7QW9 - chains B and C of the 4 polymer chains in the assembly; structure by electron microscopy, 2.68 A resolution.

== Chain B ==
Molecule: Capsid protein VP2
Organism: Coxsackievirus A6
Reference sequence: Q6JKS2 (Q6JKS2_9ENTO); residues 1-256 here correspond to UniProt positions 70-325 (UniProt number = residue number + 69)
Amino-acid sequence (256 residues; row label = number of the first residue in the row):
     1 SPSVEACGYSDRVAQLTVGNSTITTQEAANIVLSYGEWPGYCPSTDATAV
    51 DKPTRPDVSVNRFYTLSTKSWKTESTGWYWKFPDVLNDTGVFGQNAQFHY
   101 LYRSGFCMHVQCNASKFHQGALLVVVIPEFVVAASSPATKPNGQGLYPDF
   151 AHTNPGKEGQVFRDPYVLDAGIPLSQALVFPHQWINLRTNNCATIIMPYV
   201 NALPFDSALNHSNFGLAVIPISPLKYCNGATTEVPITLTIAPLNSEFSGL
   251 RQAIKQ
Unresolved in the structure: 1-6
From the paper describing this entry:
  - conformationally variable residues (order/disorder transition): T139 to G143
  - contacts within the chain: Y41-R55 (cation-pi contact)

== Chain C ==
Molecule: Capsid protein VP3
Organism: Coxsackievirus A6
Reference sequence: Q6JKS2 (Q6JKS2_9ENTO); residues 1-241 here correspond to UniProt positions 326-566 (UniProt number = residue number + 325)
Amino-acid sequence (241 residues; numbered 1 to 241; the number before each row is that of its first residue):
     1 GLPTELKPGTNQFLTTDDGTSPPILPGFEPTPLIHIPGEFTSLLDLCRIE
    51 TILEVNNTTGTTGVNRLLIPVRAQNNVDQLCASFQVDPGRNGPWQSTMVG
   101 QICRYYTQWSGSLKVTFMFTGSFMATGKMLIAYTPPGSAQPTTREAAMLG
   151 THIVWDFGLQSSVTLVIPWISNTHFRAVKTGGVYDYYATGIVTIWYQTNF
   201 VVPPDTPSEANIIALGAAQENFTLKLCKDTDEIRQTAEYQN
From the paper describing this entry:
  - conformationally variable residues (order/disorder transition): F175 to Y186

== How chain B and chain C interact ==
Contacting residue pairs (79):
  R12(B) - L159(C)
  Y35(B) - G38(C)
  E37(B) - H35(C)  salt bridge
  E37(B) - P37(C)
  D46(B) - I34(C)
  D46(B) - H35(C)  hydrogen bond (side chain-backbone)
  K116(B) - S122(C)
  K116(B) - F123(C)  hydrogen bond (backbone-backbone)
  K116(B) - M124(C)  hydrogen bond (backbone-backbone)
  F117(B) - M124(C)  hydrophobic
  F117(B) - P204(C)
  F117(B) - D205(C)
  F117(B) - T206(C)
  F117(B) - P207(C)
  H118(B) - S122(C)
  Q119(B) - T120(C)
  Q119(B) - G121(C)
  Q119(B) - S122(C)  hydrogen bond (side chain-backbone)
  Q119(B) - P207(C)
  Q119(B) - E209(C)  hydrogen bond (side chain-backbone)
  Q119(B) - A210(C)
  G120(B) - T120(C)
  A121(B) - T120(C)
  P165(B) - V64(C)  hydrophobic
  Y166(B) - E54(C)  hydrogen bond
  Y166(B) - G63(C)
  Y166(B) - R66(C)
  L174(B) - V64(C)  hydrophobic
  S175(B) - T51(C)
  S175(B) - I52(C)  hydrogen bond (backbone-backbone)
  S175(B) - L67(C)
  S175(B) - S96(C)  hydrogen bond (side chain-backbone)
  Q176(B) - Q95(C)
  Q176(B) - S96(C)
  Q176(B) - T97(C)
  Q176(B) - M98(C)
  Q176(B) - Q101(C)
  L178(B) - I49(C)
  L178(B) - E50(C)
  L178(B) - T51(C)
  L178(B) - I52(C)  hydrophobic
  V179(B) - M98(C)  hydrophobic
  W184(B) - I52(C)  hydrophobic
  W184(B) - M118(C)  hydrophobic
  W184(B) - I213(C)  hydrophobic
  N186(B) - M118(C)
  N186(B) - F119(C)  hydrogen bond (side chain-backbone)
  N186(B) - T120(C)
  N186(B) - S161(C)
  R188(B) - F119(C)
  R188(B) - G121(C)
  R188(B) - S122(C)  hydrogen bond (side chain-backbone)
  R188(B) - F123(C)  hydrogen bond (side chain-backbone)
  R188(B) - A125(C)  hydrogen bond (side chain-backbone)
  R188(B) - F157(C)
  R188(B) - G158(C)  hydrogen bond (side chain-backbone)
  T189(B) - L159(C)
  T189(B) - S161(C)
  P198(B) - P37(C)  hydrophobic
  Y199(B) - P37(C)
  V200(B) - P37(C)  hydrophobic
  N201(B) - I36(C)
  A202(B) - I34(C)
  L203(B) - I34(C)
  P204(B) - I34(C)
  I221(B) - V64(C)
  I221(B) - L68(C)
  I221(B) - I213(C)  hydrophobic
  S222(B) - L68(C)
  S222(B) - T120(C)  hydrogen bond
  S222(B) - N211(C)  hydrogen bond
  P223(B) - L68(C)
  P223(B) - N211(C)
  K225(B) - P207(C)
  K225(B) - E209(C)
  Y226(B) - P207(C)  hydrophobic
  C227(B) - D205(C)
  C227(B) - T206(C)  hydrogen bond (side chain-backbone)
  C227(B) - P207(C)
Interface residues without a listed pair, chain B (35 interface residues in all): P220
Interface residues without a listed pair, chain C (42 interface residues in all): P203, L215
Interface features reported in the paper:
  - specific contacts: E37(B)-H35(C) (salt bridge)

== Summary ==
35 residues of chain B face 42 of chain C across their interface, with 16 hydrogen bonds and 1 salt bridge.
Polar pairs include E37(B)-H35(C), D46(B)-H35(C) and Q119(B)-S122(C). The authors report a salt bridge between
E37(B) and H35(C). The paper reports conformational variability at T139(B) and F175(C); contacts within the
chain involving Y41(B) and R55(B).
Here chain B is Capsid protein VP2 and chain C is Capsid protein VP3, both from Coxsackievirus A6. Entry 7QW9
(Cryo-EM structure of coxsackievirus A6 mature virion) was determined by electron microscopy, deposited
together with 7QVX and 7QVY.
